PDB entry 3UT9 | X-ray diffraction, 2.20 A resolution | chains A and J of the 10 polymer chains in the assembly

== Chain A ==
Molecule: Histone H3.2
Source organism: Xenopus laevis
UniProt: P84233 (H32_XENLA); residues 1-135 here correspond to UniProt positions 2-136 (UniProt number = residue number + 1)
Amino-acid sequence (135 residues; each row starts with the number of its first residue):
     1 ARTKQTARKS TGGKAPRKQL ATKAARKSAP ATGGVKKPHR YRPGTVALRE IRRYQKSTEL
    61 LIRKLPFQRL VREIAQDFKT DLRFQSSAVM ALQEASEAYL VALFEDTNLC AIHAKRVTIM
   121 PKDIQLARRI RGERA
Unresolved in the structure: 1-37
UniProt features mapped onto this chain:
  - modified residue: Arg2 (Asymmetric dimethylarginine), Thr3 (Phosphothreonine), Lys4 (Allysine), Gln5 (5-glutamyl dopamine), Thr6 (Phosphothreonine), Arg8 (Citrulline), Lys9 (N6,N6,N6-trimethyllysine), Ser10 (ADP-ribosylserine), Thr11 (Phosphothreonine), Lys14 (N6-(2-hydroxyisobutyryl)lysine), Arg17 (Asymmetric dimethylarginine), Lys18 (N6-(2-hydroxyisobutyryl)lysine), Lys23 (N6-(2-hydroxyisobutyryl)lysine), Arg26 (Citrulline), Lys27 (N6,N6,N6-trimethyllysine), Ser28 (ADP-ribosylserine), Lys36 (N6,N6,N6-trimethyllysine), Lys37 (N6-methyllysine), Tyr41 (Phosphotyrosine), Lys56 (N6,N6,N6-trimethyllysine) and 8 more in UniProt
  - lipidation: Cys110 (S-palmitoyl cysteine)

== Chain J ==
Molecule: 145-nt DNA strand
Sequence (145 nucleotides; row label = number of the first residue in the row; numbers below 1 keep their minus sign (DA-72 is residue -72)):
   -72 ATCACAATCC CGGTGCCGAG GCCGCTCAAT TGGTCGTAGA CAGCTCTAGC ACCGCTTAAA
   -12 CGCACGTACG GATTCCGTAC GTGCGTTTAA GCGGTGCTAG AGCTGTCTAC GACCAATTGA
    48 GCGGCCTCGG CACCGGGATT GTGAT
Metal / ion sites: Mn2+ site 1 near DG-61 (its only coordinating residue here); Mn2+ site 2 near DG-53 (its only coordinating residue here); Mn2+ site 3 near DG-34 (its only coordinating residue here); K+: DT-26, DA-25; Mn2+ site 4 near DG-3 (its only coordinating residue here); Mn2+ site 5 near DG20 (its only coordinating residue here); Mn2+ site 6 near DG27 (its only coordinating residue here); Mn2+ site 7 near DG29 (its only coordinating residue here); Mn2+ site 8 near DG38 (its only coordinating residue here); Mn2+ site 9 near DG62 (its only coordinating residue here)

== Interface between chain A and chain J ==
Residue-residue contacts (28; chain A residue first):
  His39(A) - DG10(J)  sugar contact
  Arg40(A) - DT9(J)  hydrogen bond to the base
  Arg40(A) - DG10(J)  phosphate contact
  Tyr41(A) - DA-67(J)  sugar contact
  Tyr41(A) - DA-66(J)  sugar contact
  Tyr41(A) - DT9(J)  sugar contact
  Tyr41(A) - DG10(J)  hydrogen bond to the phosphate
  Arg42(A) - DT9(J)  phosphate contact
  Pro43(A) - DG8(J)  phosphate contact
  Pro43(A) - DT9(J)  sugar contact
  Gly44(A) - DG8(J)  hydrogen bond to the phosphate
  Gly44(A) - DT9(J)  hydrogen bond to the phosphate
  Thr45(A) - DT9(J)  hydrogen bond to the phosphate
  Val46(A) - DT9(J)  hydrogen bond to the phosphate
  Val46(A) - DG10(J)  phosphate contact
  Ala47(A) - DT9(J)  hydrogen bond to the phosphate
  Arg49(A) - DA-66(J)  hydrogen bond to the phosphate
  Arg49(A) - DT-65(J)  salt bridge to the phosphate
  Arg63(A) - DA17(J)  phosphate contact
  Arg63(A) - DG18(J)  phosphate contact
  Lys64(A) - DG18(J)  hydrogen bond to the phosphate
  Leu65(A) - DA17(J)  phosphate contact
  Leu65(A) - DG18(J)  hydrogen bond to the phosphate
  Pro66(A) - DA17(J)  phosphate contact
  Arg69(A) - DA17(J)  salt bridge to the phosphate
  Asp81(A) - DG27(J)  phosphate contact
  Arg83(A) - DA26(J)  hydrogen bond to the phosphate
  Arg83(A) - DG27(J)  salt bridge to the phosphate
Interface residues without a listed pair, chain A (18 interface residues in all): Gln85
Interface residues without a listed pair, chain J (11 interface residues in all): DG29

== Overview ==
The interface between chain A and chain J involves 18 residues on one side and 11 on the other, with 11
hydrogen bonds and 3 salt bridges. Among the polar pairs are Arg40(A)-DT9(J), Tyr41(A)-DG10(J) and
Gly44(A)-DG8(J). The K+ site is built by DT-26(J) and DA-25(J).
Chain A is Histone H3.2 (Xenopus laevis) and chain J is a 145-nt DNA strand; the structure, Crystal Structure
of Nucleosome Core Particle Assembled with a Palindromic Widom '601' Derivative (NCP-601L), was determined by
X-ray diffraction together with 3UTA and 3UTB from the same study.
